5A71 - chains A and B; structure by X-ray diffraction, 0.91 A resolution.

== Chain A (and B) ==
Molecule: Lipase B
Source organism: Pseudozyma antarctica
Notes: EC 3.1.1.3; chain B of this document is another copy of the same molecule, construct and numbering; everything in this record applies to it too
Reference sequence: P41365 (LIPB_CANAR); residues 1-317 here correspond to UniProt positions 26-342 (UniProt number = residue number + 25)
Sequence (317 residues; each row starts with the number of its first residue):
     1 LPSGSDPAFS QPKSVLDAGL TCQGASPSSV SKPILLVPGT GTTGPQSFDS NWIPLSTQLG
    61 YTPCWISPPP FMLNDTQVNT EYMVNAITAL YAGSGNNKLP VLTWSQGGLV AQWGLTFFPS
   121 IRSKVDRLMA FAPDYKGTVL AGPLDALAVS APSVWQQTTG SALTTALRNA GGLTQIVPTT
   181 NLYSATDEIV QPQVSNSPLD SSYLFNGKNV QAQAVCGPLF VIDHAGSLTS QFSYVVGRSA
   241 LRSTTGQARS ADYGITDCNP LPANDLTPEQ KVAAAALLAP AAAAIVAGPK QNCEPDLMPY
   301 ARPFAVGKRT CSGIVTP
Not modelled in the structure: 317
Disulfides: Cys22-Cys64, Cys216-Cys258, Cys293-Cys311
Glycans and other covalent adducts: N-acetylglucosamine (NAG) linked to Asn74
Metal / ion sites: K+ site 1: Asp17, Leu20; K+ site 2: Ser29 (shared with Asn96(B) of chain B); Na+: Pro218, Phe220; K+ site 3 near Asp252 (its only coordinating residue here)
Curated features (UniProtKB/Swiss-Prot):
  - active site: Ser105, Asp187, His224
  - glycosylation: Asn74 (N-linked (GlcNAc...) asparagine)
Reported in the primary citation:
  - post-translational modification sites: Asn74
  - conformationally variable residues (loop rearrangement, side-chain flip): Leu140 to Leu147, Leu219, Lys290
  - contacts within the chain: Ser105-His224 (hydrogen bond), Asp145-Trp155, Ala141-Asp145 (backbone contact), Asp145-Ser150 (hydrogen bond), Asp145-Thr158 (hydrogen bond), Asp145-Lys290 (salt bridge), Asp187-His224 (hydrogen bond), Glu188-His224 (backbone contact)
  - catalytic residues: Ser105, Asp187, His224
  - binding site for isopropyl alcohol: Thr40, Asp134, Gln157, Ile189

== How chain A and chain B interact ==
Residue-residue contacts (17; chain A residue first):
  Pro143(A) - Thr186(B)
  Pro143(A) - Glu188(B)
  Pro143(A) - Val221(B)  hydrophobic
  Pro143(A) - Asp223(B)
  Leu144(A) - Thr186(B)
  Ala146(A) - Glu188(B)
  Leu147(A) - Thr186(B)
  Leu147(A) - Asp187(B)
  Leu147(A) - Glu188(B)
  Leu147(A) - Gln191(B)
  Thr186(A) - Leu261(B)
  Asp187(A) - Leu261(B)
  Glu188(A) - Pro260(B)
  Gln191(A) - Leu261(B)
  Ala282(A) - Leu219(B)
  Val286(A) - Pro218(B)  hydrophobic
  Val286(A) - Leu219(B)  hydrophobic
Interface residues without a listed pair, chain A (13 interface residues in all): Leu140, Ala185, Ile285
Interface residues without a listed pair, chain B (12 interface residues in all): Leu140, Ala185
The authors on this interface:
  - pairs named by the authors: Leu219(A)-Lys290(B)
  - interface residues, chain A: Pro143(A), Leu144(A), Leu147(A), Thr186(A), Asp187(A), Glu188(A), Ala282(A), Val286(A)
  - interface residues, chain B: Thr186(B), Asp187(B), Gln191(B), Pro218(B), Leu219(B), Asp223(B), Pro260(B), Leu261(B)

== In short ==
The interface between chain A and chain B involves 13 residues on one side and 12 on the other. The authors
report a contact between Leu219(A) and Lys290(B). N-acetylglucosamine is covalently linked to Asn74(A). The
paper reports catalytic residues Ser105(A), Asp187(A) and His224(A); a binding site for isopropyl alcohol at
Thr40(A), Asp134(A) and Gln157(A) among others.
Both chains are Lipase B (Pseudozyma antarctica). Entry 5A71 (Open and closed conformations and protonation
states of Candida antarctica Lipase B: atomic resolution native) was determined by X-ray diffraction together
with 5A6V from the same study.
